6SWD - chains 2 and J of the 19 polymer chains in the assembly; structure by electron microscopy, 3.20 A resolution.

[Chain 2]
Molecule: 16S ribosomal RNA
From: Pyrococcus abyssi GE5
Sequence (1044 nucleotides; row label = number of the first residue in the row; note: 453 numbers in that range are skipped by the numbering (no residue carries them; nothing is unmodelled there)):
    13 AUUCXGGUUG AUCCUGCCGG AGGCCACUGC UAUGGGGGUC XGACUAAGCC AUGCGAGUCA
    73 AGGGGGCGUC CCUUCUGGGA CGCCACCGGC GGACGGCUCA GUAACACGUC GGUAACCUAC
   133 CCUCGGGAGG GGGAUAACCC CGGGAAACUG GGGCUAAUCC CCCAUAGGCC UGGGGUACUG
   193 GAAGGUCCCC AGGCCGAAAG GGAGCCGUAA GGCUCCGCCC GAGGAUGGGC CGGCGGCXGA
   253 UUAGGUAGUU GGUGGGGUAA CGGCCCACCA AGCXGAAGAU CGGUACGGGC XGUGAGAGCG
   313 GGAGCCXGGA GAUGGACACU GAGACACGGG UCCAGGCCCU ACGGGGCGCA GCAGGCGCGA
   373 XACCUCXGCA AUGCGGGAAA CXGCGACGGG GGGACCCCCA GUGCCGUGCC UCUGGCACGG
   433 CUUUUCCGGA GUGUAAAAAG CUCCGGGAAU AAGGGCUGGG CAAGGCXGGU GGCAGCCGCC
   493 GCGGUAAUAC CGGCGGCCXG AGUGGUGGCC ACUAUUAUUG GGCCUAAAGC GGCXGUAGCC
   553 GGGCCCGUAA GUCCCUGGCG AAAUCCCACG GCUCAACXGU GGGGCUCGCU GGGGAUACUG
   613 CGGGCCUUGG GACXGGGAGA GGCXGGGGGU ACCCCXGGGG UAGGGGUGAA AUCCUAUAAU
   673 CCCGGGGGGA CCGCCAGUGG CGAAGGCGCC XGGCUGGAAC GGGUCXGACG GUGAGGGCXG
   733 AAGGCCAGGG GAGCGAACXG GAUUAGAUAC CCGGGUAGUC CUGGCUGUAA AGGAUGCGGG
   793 CUAGGUGUCG GGCGAGCUUC GAGCUCGCCC GGUGCXGUAG GGAAGCXGUU AAGCCXGCXG
   853 CCUGGGGAGU ACGGCXGCAA GGCUGAAACU UAAAGGAAUU GGCGGGGGAG
  1356 CCUGCUCCUU GCACACACCG CCXGUCACUC CACCCGAGCG GGGCCUAGGU GAGGCCCGAU
  1416 CUCCUUCGGG AGGUCGGGUC GAGCCUAGGC UCCGUGAGGG GGGAGAAGUC GUAACAAGGU
  1476 AGCXGUAGGG GAACCUACGG CUCGAUCACC UCCU
Modified / non-standard residues: 4AC (N(4)-acetylcytidine-5'-monophosphate) at position 17, 4AC (N(4)-acetylcytidine-5'-monophosphate) at position 53, LHH ([(2R,3R,4R,5R)-5-(4-acetamido-2-oxidanylidene-pyrimidin-1-yl)-4-methoxy-3-oxidanyl-oxolan-2-yl]methyl dihydrogen phosphate) at position 250, 4AC (N(4)-acetylcytidine-5'-monophosphate) at position 286, 4AC (N(4)-acetylcytidine-5'-monophosphate) at position 303, 4AC (N(4)-acetylcytidine-5'-monophosphate) at position 319, A2M (2'-O-methyladenosine 5'-(dihydrogen phosphate)) at position 373, 4AC (N(4)-acetylcytidine-5'-monophosphate) at position 379, 4AC (N(4)-acetylcytidine-5'-monophosphate) at position 394, 4AC (N(4)-acetylcytidine-5'-monophosphate) at position 479, 4AC (N(4)-acetylcytidine-5'-monophosphate) at position 511, 4AC (N(4)-acetylcytidine-5'-monophosphate) at position 546, 4AC (N(4)-acetylcytidine-5'-monophosphate) at position 590, 4AC (N(4)-acetylcytidine-5'-monophosphate) at position 626, 4AC (N(4)-acetylcytidine-5'-monophosphate) at position 636, 4AC (N(4)-acetylcytidine-5'-monophosphate) at position 648, 4AC (N(4)-acetylcytidine-5'-monophosphate) at position 703, 4AC (N(4)-acetylcytidine-5'-monophosphate) at position 718, 4AC (N(4)-acetylcytidine-5'-monophosphate) at position 731, 4AC (N(4)-acetylcytidine-5'-monophosphate) at position 751, 4AC (N(4)-acetylcytidine-5'-monophosphate) at position 828, 4AC (N(4)-acetylcytidine-5'-monophosphate) at position 839, 4AC (N(4)-acetylcytidine-5'-monophosphate) at position 848, 4AC (N(4)-acetylcytidine-5'-monophosphate) at position 851, 4AC (N(4)-acetylcytidine-5'-monophosphate) at position 868, OMC (o2'-methylycytidine-5'-monophosphate) at position 1376, 5HM (5-(hydroxymethyl)cytidine 5'-(dihydrogen phosphate)) at position 1378, UR3 (3-methyluridine-5'-monophoshate) at position 1467, 6MZ (N6-methyladenosine-5'-monophosphate) at position 1469, 4AC (N(4)-acetylcytidine-5'-monophosphate) at position 1479, MA6 (6N-dimethyladenosine-5'-monophoshate) at position 1487, MA6 (6N-dimethyladenosine-5'-monophoshate) at position 1488
Ion coordination: Mg2+ site 1 near G28 (its only coordinating residue here); Mg2+ site 2 near C39 (its only coordinating residue here); Mg2+ site 3 near C106 (its only coordinating residue here); Mg2+ site 4: A112, G113, C298; Mg2+ site 5 near A148 (its only coordinating residue here); Mg2+ site 6: A474, A475; Mg2+ site 7: A539, A540; Mg2+ site 8: G554, G555; Mg2+ site 9 near A574 (its only coordinating residue here); Mg2+ site 10: C584, C586; Mg2+ site 11 near A587 (its only coordinating residue here); Mg2+ site 12 near G591 (its only coordinating residue here); 4 more Mg2+ sites not listed

[Chain J]
Molecule: 30S ribosomal protein S8e
From: Pyrococcus abyssi (strain GE5 / Orsay)
UniProtKB: Q9UZL4 (RS8E_PYRAB); residue numbers follow UniProt; this construct covers 1-127
Sequence (127 residues; row label = number of the first residue in the row):
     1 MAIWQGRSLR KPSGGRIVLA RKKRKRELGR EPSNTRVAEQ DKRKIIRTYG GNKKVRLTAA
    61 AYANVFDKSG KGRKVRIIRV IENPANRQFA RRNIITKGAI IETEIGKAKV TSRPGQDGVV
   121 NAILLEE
Disordered / not traced: 1

[Interface between chain 2 and chain J]
Residue-residue contacts (102):
  G113(2) / Ala-20(J)  hydrogen bond to the base
  U114(2) / Ala-20(J)  sugar contact
  A116(2) / Lys-11(J)  salt bridge to the phosphate
  A118(2) / Arg-7(J)  salt bridge to the phosphate
  C129(2) / Tyr-49(J)  sugar contact
  C129(2) / Gly-50(J)  sugar contact
  U130(2) / Gly-50(J)  phosphate contact
  U130(2) / Asn-52(J)  hydrogen bond to the phosphate
  C182(2) / Ser-112(J)  sugar contact
  C182(2) / Asp-117(J)  hydrogen bond to the sugar
  C182(2) / Asn-121(J)  base contact
  U183(2) / Phe-66(J)  base contact
  U183(2) / Thr-111(J)  hydrogen bond to the sugar
  U183(2) / Asn-121(J)  sugar contact
  G184(2) / Asp-67(J)  hydrogen bond to the sugar
  G184(2) / Gly-70(J)  base contact
  G185(2) / Lys-68(J)  sugar contact
  A203(2) / Gly-72(J)  sugar contact
  G204(2) / Asn-64(J)  hydrogen bond to the sugar
  G204(2) / Phe-66(J)  base contact
  G204(2) / Asn-121(J)  base contact
  G205(2) / Asn-64(J)  hydrogen bond to the sugar
  G205(2) / Val-119(J)  sugar contact
  C206(2) / Arg-43(J)  phosphate contact
  C206(2) / Val-119(J)  sugar contact
  C207(2) / Ile-45(J)  phosphate contact
  C207(2) / Lys-53(J)  sugar contact
  G208(2) / Ile-45(J)  phosphate contact
  G241(2) / Arg-26(J)  sugar contact
  G257(2) / Ser-13(J)  hydrogen bond to the base
  U258(2) / Gly-14(J)  sugar contact
  A259(2) / Arg-10(J)  salt bridge to the phosphate
  U261(2) / Arg-10(J)  phosphate contact
  U262(2) / Pro-12(J)  phosphate contact
  G266(2) / Ala-85(J)  hydrogen bond to the base
  G267(2) / Ala-85(J)  sugar contact
  G267(2) / Thr-96(J)  phosphate contact
  G267(2) / Lys-97(J)  salt bridge to the phosphate
  G268(2) / Pro-32(J)  sugar contact
  G268(2) / Thr-96(J)  phosphate contact
  G268(2) / Lys-97(J)  phosphate contact
  G268(2) / Arg-113(J)  salt bridge to the phosphate
  G269(2) / Gln-5(J)  hydrogen bond to the sugar
  G269(2) / Gly-29(J)  sugar contact
  G269(2) / Arg-30(J)  sugar contact
  G269(2) / Glu-31(J)  sugar contact
  G269(2) / Ser-33(J)  hydrogen bond to the phosphate
  G269(2) / Arg-56(J)  salt bridge to the phosphate
  G269(2) / Arg-113(J)  hydrogen bond to the base
  G269(2) / Gln-116(J)  phosphate contact
  U270(2) / Arg-30(J)  salt bridge to the phosphate
  U270(2) / Lys-54(J)  salt bridge to the phosphate
  U270(2) / Arg-56(J)  salt bridge to the phosphate
  U270(2) / Arg-113(J)  base contact
  U270(2) / Gln-116(J)  phosphate contact
  A271(2) / Arg-26(J)  hydrogen bond to the base
  A271(2) / Arg-30(J)  salt bridge to the phosphate
  A271(2) / Thr-48(J)  phosphate contact
  A271(2) / Tyr-49(J)  hydrogen bond to the phosphate
  A271(2) / Lys-54(J)  salt bridge to the phosphate
  A272(2) / Lys-54(J)  salt bridge to the phosphate
  G274(2) / Gln-5(J)  hydrogen bond to the base
  G274(2) / Gly-6(J)  hydrogen bond to the base
  C276(2) / Trp-4(J)  sugar contact
  C276(2) / Gln-5(J)  base contact
  C276(2) / Gly-6(J)  sugar contact
  C276(2) / Ser-8(J)  hydrogen bond to the phosphate
  C278(2) / Asn-86(J)  sugar contact
  A279(2) / Ala-85(J)  base contact
  A279(2) / Asn-86(J)  hydrogen bond to the sugar
  A279(2) / Arg-87(J)  hydrogen bond to the sugar
  C280(2) / Arg-87(J)  salt bridge to the phosphate
  C285(2) / Pro-12(J)  hydrogen bond to the sugar
  4AC_286(2) / Ser-13(J)  sugar contact
  A291(2) / Ser-13(J)  phosphate contact
  U292(2) / Lys-11(J)  salt bridge to the phosphate
  U292(2) / Ser-13(J)  hydrogen bond to the phosphate
  U292(2) / Gly-15(J)  sugar contact
  C293(2) / Arg-16(J)  phosphate contact
  A322(2) / Arg-21(J)  salt bridge to the phosphate
  A322(2) / Arg-24(J)  salt bridge to the phosphate
  G323(2) / Arg-21(J)  phosphate contact
  G323(2) / Lys-22(J)  hydrogen bond to the phosphate
  G323(2) / Arg-24(J)  salt bridge to the phosphate
  A324(2) / Lys-22(J)  salt bridge to the phosphate
  A330(2) / Ala-2(J)  phosphate contact
  G333(2) / Lys-25(J)  hydrogen bond to the base
  G333(2) / Arg-47(J)  base contact
  A334(2) / Arg-47(J)  salt bridge to the phosphate
  A334(2) / Gly-50(J)  phosphate contact
  G335(2) / Arg-47(J)  salt bridge to the phosphate
  G335(2) / Tyr-49(J)  phosphate contact
  G335(2) / Gly-50(J)  hydrogen bond to the phosphate
  A336(2) / Lys-25(J)  phosphate contact
  C337(2) / Lys-23(J)  sugar contact
  C337(2) / Arg-24(J)  salt bridge to the phosphate
  C337(2) / Lys-25(J)  hydrogen bond to the phosphate
  C337(2) / Leu-28(J)  base contact
  A338(2) / Lys-22(J)  salt bridge to the phosphate
  C1412(2) / Lys-44(J)  salt bridge to the phosphate
  G1413(2) / Lys-42(J)  salt bridge to the phosphate
  C1435(2) / Ala-2(J)  sugar contact
Other interface residues (no listed pair), chain 2 (61 interface residues in all): A115, C117, C181, C242, G275, C329, U332, C1410, C1411
Other interface residues (no listed pair), chain J (69 interface residues in all): Ile-17, Val-18, Glu-27, Gly-51, Val-55, Arg-73, Lys-74, Pro-84, Gly-98, Pro-114, Gly-115, Gly-118, Ile-123

[Summary]
Chain 2 and chain J form an interface of 61 and 69 residues respectively; the contacts include 25 hydrogen
bonds and 24 salt bridges. Polar contacts include G113(2)/Ala-20(J), G257(2)/Ser-13(J) and G266(2)/Ala-85(J).
The Mg2+ site 4 is built by A112(2), G113(2) and C298(2).
Chain 2 is 16S ribosomal RNA (Pyrococcus abyssi GE5) and chain J is 30S ribosomal protein S8e (Pyrococcus
abyssi (strain GE5 / Orsay)); the structure, IC2 body model of cryo-EM structure of a full archaeal ribosomal
translation initiation complex devoid of ..., was determined by electron microscopy.
